7YSG - chains A and J of the 16 polymer chains in the assembly; structure by electron microscopy, 3.18 A resolution.

# Chain A
Molecule: Immunoglobulin heavy constant mu
Source organism: Homo sapiens
UniProt: P01871 (IGHM_HUMAN); residues 345-576 here correspond to UniProt positions 222-453 (UniProt number = residue number - 123)
Sequence (232 residues; row label = number of the first residue in the row):
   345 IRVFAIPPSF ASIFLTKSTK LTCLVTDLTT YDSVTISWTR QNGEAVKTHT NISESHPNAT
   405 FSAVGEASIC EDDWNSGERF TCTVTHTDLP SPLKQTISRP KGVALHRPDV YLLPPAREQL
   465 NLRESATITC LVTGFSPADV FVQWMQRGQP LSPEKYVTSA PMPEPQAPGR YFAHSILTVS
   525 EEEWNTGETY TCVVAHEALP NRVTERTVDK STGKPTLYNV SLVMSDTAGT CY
Unresolved in the structure: 576
Disulfides: Cys367-Cys426, Cys474-Cys536
Glycans and other covalent adducts: N-acetylglucosamine (NAG) linked to Asn563
Ligand contacts: N-acetylglucosamine (NAG; 2-acetamido-2-deoxy-beta-D-glucopyranose): Leu561, Val564, Ser565
Swiss-Prot annotation at these positions:
  - glycosylation (N-linked (GlcNAc...) asparagine): Asn395, Asn402

# Chain J
Molecule: Immunoglobulin J chain
Source organism: Homo sapiens
UniProt: P01591 (IGJ_HUMAN); residues 1-136 here correspond to UniProt positions 24-159 (UniProt number = residue number + 23)
Sequence (136 residues; row label = number of the first residue in the row):
     1 EDERIVLVDN KCKCARITSR IIRSSEDPNE DIVERNIRII VPLNNRENIS DPTSPLRTRF
    61 VYHLSDLCKK CDPTEVELDN QIVTATQSNI CDEDSATETC YTYDRNKCYT AVVPLVYGGE
   121 TKMVETALTP DACYPD
Unresolved in the structure: 1-2, 70-97
Disulfides: Cys12-Cys100, Cys108-Cys133
Glycans and other covalent adducts: N-acetylglucosamine (NAG) linked to Asn48
Ligand contacts: N-acetylglucosamine (NAG; 2-acetamido-2-deoxy-beta-D-glucopyranose): Arg4, Arg20, Ile22, Glu34, Asn36
Swiss-Prot annotation at these positions:
  - glycosylation: Asn48 (N-linked (GlcNAc...) (complex) asparagine)

# Chain A / chain J interface
Contacting residue pairs (57; chain A residue first):
  Ala355(A) - Tyr117(J)  hydrogen bond (backbone-side chain)
  Ser356(A) - Tyr117(J)  hydrogen bond (backbone-side chain)
  Leu359(A) - Leu115(J)  hydrophobic
  Leu359(A) - Tyr117(J)  hydrophobic
  Lys361(A) - Lys122(J)
  Arg451(A) - Pro130(J)
  Arg451(A) - Asp131(J)  salt bridge
  Arg451(A) - Tyr134(J)
  Phe485(A) - Leu115(J)  hydrophobic
  Phe485(A) - Tyr117(J)  hydrophobic
  Gln487(A) - Pro114(J)  hydrogen bond (side chain-backbone)
  Gln487(A) - Leu115(J)
  Gln487(A) - Val116(J)  hydrogen bond (side chain-backbone)
  Arg491(A) - Thr53(J)
  Pro494(A) - Val116(J)  hydrophobic
  Thr533(A) - Thr53(J)  hydrogen bond
  Ala542(A) - Tyr134(J)  hydrogen bond (backbone-side chain)
  Pro544(A) - Ala127(J)  hydrophobic
  Pro544(A) - Pro130(J)
  Pro544(A) - Cys133(J)
  Pro544(A) - Tyr134(J)
  Pro544(A) - Pro135(J)
  Asn545(A) - Glu125(J)
  Val547(A) - Leu115(J)  hydrophobic
  Val547(A) - Thr126(J)
  Val547(A) - Ala127(J)  hydrogen bond (backbone-backbone)
  Thr548(A) - Thr126(J)  hydrogen bond (backbone-side chain)
  Thr548(A) - Ala127(J)
  Glu549(A) - Val113(J)
  Glu549(A) - Thr126(J)  hydrogen bond
  Glu549(A) - Ala127(J)
  Thr551(A) - Arg46(J)
  Thr551(A) - Pro52(J)
  Asp553(A) - Arg46(J)  salt bridge
  Thr556(A) - Asn44(J)
  Thr556(A) - Arg46(J)  hydrogen bond
  Thr556(A) - Leu56(J)
  Tyr562(A) - Leu43(J)  hydrophobic
  Asn563(A) - Thr58(J)
  Val564(A) - Leu43(J)  hydrophobic
  Val564(A) - Thr58(J)
  Ser565(A) - Thr58(J)  hydrogen bond (backbone-backbone)
  Ser565(A) - Arg59(J)
  Ser565(A) - Phe60(J)
  Leu566(A) - Phe60(J)
  Val567(A) - Phe60(J)  hydrogen bond (backbone-backbone)
  Val567(A) - Tyr62(J)
  Met568(A) - Ile39(J)  hydrophobic
  Met568(A) - Tyr62(J)
  Ser569(A) - Tyr62(J)  hydrogen bond (backbone-backbone)
  Ser569(A) - His63(J)  hydrogen bond
  Ser569(A) - Leu64(J)  hydrogen bond (backbone-backbone)
  Asp570(A) - Leu64(J)
  Asp570(A) - Ser65(J)  hydrogen bond (side chain-backbone)
  Cys575(A) - Leu7(J)  hydrophobic
  Cys575(A) - Arg35(J)
  Cys575(A) - Cys68(J)  disulfide
Other interface residues (no listed pair), chain A (44 interface residues in all): Ser353, Ile357, Phe358, Thr360, Met489, Gly492, Val537, Leu543, Arg550, Val552, Ser555, Thr571, Ala572, Gly573, Thr574
Other interface residues (no listed pair), chain J (38 interface residues in all): Ile17, Ile37, Val41, Val61, Ala111, Val124, Leu128
Disulfides between the chains: Cys575(A)-Cys68(J)

# Overview
The interface between chain A and chain J involves 44 residues on one side and 38 on the other; the contacts
include 1 disulfide bond, 16 hydrogen bonds and 2 salt bridges. Among the polar pairs are Arg451(A)-Asp131(J),
Asp553(A)-Arg46(J) and Ala355(A)-Tyr117(J).
Here chain A is Immunoglobulin heavy constant mu and chain J is Immunoglobulin J chain, both from Homo
sapiens. Entry 7YSG (Cryo-EM structure of human FcmR bound to sIgM) was determined by electron microscopy
together with 7YTC, 7YTD and 7YTE from the same study.
